6BK8 - chains i and G of the 46 polymer chains in the assembly; structure by electron microscopy, 3.30 A resolution.

[Chain i]
Molecule: 59-nt RNA strand
From: Saccharomyces cerevisiae
Sequence (59 nucleotides; numbered 1 to 1118; 1059 numbers in that range are skipped by the numbering (no residue carries them; nothing is unmodelled there); the number before each row is that of its first residue):
     1 GUAUGUAUUU AUUUU
   501 AGAACUAGUU ACUAACAU
   620 UUUUUUUUU
  1001 AAAAAAUA
  1110 AUUAUAUAG

[Chain G]
Protein: Pre-mRNA-splicing factor CWC2
From: Saccharomyces cerevisiae (strain ATCC 204508 / S288c)
UniProt: Q12046 (CWC2_YEAST); numbering as in UniProt (aligned over 1-339)
Sequence (339 residues; each row starts with the number of its first residue):
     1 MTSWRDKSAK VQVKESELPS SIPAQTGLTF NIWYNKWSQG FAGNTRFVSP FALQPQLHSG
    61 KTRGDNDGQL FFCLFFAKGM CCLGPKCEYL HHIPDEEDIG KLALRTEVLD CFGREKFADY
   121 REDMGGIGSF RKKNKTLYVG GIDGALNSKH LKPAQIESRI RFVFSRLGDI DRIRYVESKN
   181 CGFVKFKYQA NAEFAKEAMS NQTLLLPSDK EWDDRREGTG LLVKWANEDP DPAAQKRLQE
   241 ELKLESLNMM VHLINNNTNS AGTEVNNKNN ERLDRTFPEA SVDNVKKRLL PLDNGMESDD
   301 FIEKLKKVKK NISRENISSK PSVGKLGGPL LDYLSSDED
Not modelled in the structure: 1-2, 258-339
Bound ions: Zn2+: Cys73, Cys81, Cys87, His91
Curated features (UniProtKB/Swiss-Prot):
  - zinc finger: Asp67 to Pro94 (C3H1-type)
  - modified residue (Phosphoserine): Ser335, Ser336
  - mutagenesis: Cys73 (C73Y: Inhibits cell growth), Gly79 (G79D: No effect. Synthetic lethal when associated with CLF1 lacking a TPR domain), Cys87 (C87H: Inhibits cell growth), Phe186 (F186D: Inhibits cell growth)

[Interface between chain i and chain G]
Residue-residue contacts - 29 pairs, chain i then chain G:
  A11(i) - Gly43(G)  base contact
  A11(i) - Asn44(G)  base contact
  A11(i) - Arg46(G)  sugar contact
  A11(i) - Gly141(G)  sugar contact
  A11(i) - Leu222(G)  sugar contact
  U12(i) - Tyr138(G)  hydrogen bond to the phosphate
  U12(i) - Gly141(G)  phosphate contact
  U12(i) - Asp143(G)  base contact
  U12(i) - Lys179(G)  sugar contact
  U12(i) - Asn180(G)  hydrogen bond to the base
  U12(i) - Leu222(G)  phosphate contact
  U13(i) - Asp123(G)  base contact
  U13(i) - Met124(G)  base contact
  U13(i) - Tyr138(G)  stacking on the base
  U13(i) - Lys179(G)  sugar contact
  U13(i) - Phe183(G)  base contact
  U13(i) - Lys224(G)  base contact
  U13(i) - Trp225(G)  hydrogen bond to the base
  U13(i) - Ala226(G)  base contact
  U13(i) - Asn227(G)  hydrogen bond to the sugar
  U14(i) - Phe183(G)  stacking on the base
  U14(i) - Ala226(G)  base contact
  U14(i) - Asn227(G)  base contact
  U14(i) - Glu228(G)  base contact
  U14(i) - Asp229(G)  hydrogen bond to the sugar
  U14(i) - Pro230(G)  phosphate contact
  U15(i) - Arg174(G)  salt bridge to the phosphate
  U15(i) - Pro230(G)  base contact
  U15(i) - Asp231(G)  sugar contact
Interface residues without a listed pair, chain G (24 interface residues in all): Gly140, Val176, Cys181

[Summary]
5 residues of chain i and 24 residues of chain G are in contact; the contacts include 5 hydrogen bonds, 1 salt
bridge and 2 aromatic stacking contacts. Polar pairs include U12(i)-Asn180(G), U13(i)-Trp225(G) and
U13(i)-Asn227(G). From UniProt: 4 mutagenesis sites on chain G.
Chain i is a 59-nt RNA strand (Saccharomyces cerevisiae) and chain G is Pre-mRNA-splicing factor CWC2
(Saccharomyces cerevisiae (strain ATCC 204508 / S288c)); the structure, S. cerevisiae spliceosomal
post-catalytic P complex, was determined by electron microscopy.
